9HGG - chains A and B; structure by X-ray diffraction, 1.90 A resolution.

[Chain A]
Protein: Speckle-type POZ protein
From: Homo sapiens
Reference sequence: O43791 (SPOP_HUMAN); residue numbers follow UniProt; this construct covers 28-166
Amino-acid sequence (141 residues; each row starts with the number of its first residue):
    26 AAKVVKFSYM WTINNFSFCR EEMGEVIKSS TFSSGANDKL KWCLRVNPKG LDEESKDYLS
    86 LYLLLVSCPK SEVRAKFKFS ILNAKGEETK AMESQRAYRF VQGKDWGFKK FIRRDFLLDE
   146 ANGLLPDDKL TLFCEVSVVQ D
Unresolved in the structure: 60-62
Sequence notes: expression tag (26-27)
UniProt features mapped onto this chain:
  - region: Tyr-123 to Phe-133 (Important for binding substrate proteins)
  - natural variant: Tyr-83 (Y83C: In NSDVS2), Arg-121 (R121Q: In NSDVS1), Gly-132 (G132V: In NSDVS2), Arg-138 (R138C: In NSDVS2), Asp-144 (D144N: In NSDVS1)
  - mutagenesis: Tyr-87 (Y87A: Strongly reduced affinity for substrate proteins), Tyr-123 (Y123A: Strongly reduced affinity for substrate proteins), Asp-130 (D130A: Strongly reduced affinity for substrate proteins), Trp-131 (W131A: Strongly reduced affinity for substrate proteins), Phe-133 (F133A: Strongly reduced affinity for substrate proteins)

[Chain B]
Protein: Histone-lysine N-methyltransferase SETD2
Notes: EC 2.1.1.359, 2.1.1.-
Reference sequence: Q9BYW2 (SETD2_HUMAN); numbering as in UniProt (aligned over 1363-1379)
Amino-acid sequence (17 residues; numbered 1363 to 1379; the number before each row is that of its first residue):
  1363 DKGSVQAPEI SSNSIKD
Unresolved in the structure: 1363, 1378-1379
UniProt features mapped onto this chain:
  - natural variant: Gly-1365 (G1365E: In ALL; uncertain significance)

[Interface between chain A and chain B]
Residue-residue contacts (36; chain A residue first):
  Arg-70(A) with Ser-1376(B)
  Leu-76(A) with Ser-1376(B)
  Tyr-83(A) with Gly-1365(B); Ser-1366(B), hydrogen bond (side chain-backbone); Val-1367(B)
  Tyr-87(A) with Ser-1373(B); Ser-1376(B)
  Phe-102(A) with Ile-1372(B), hydrophobic
  Lys-115(A) with Gln-1368(B), hydrogen bond (backbone-side chain)
  Met-117(A) with Gln-1368(B); Ala-1369(B)
  Ser-119(A) with Ile-1372(B)
  Tyr-123(A) with Ile-1372(B)
  Lys-129(A) with Ser-1374(B), hydrogen bond
  Asp-130(A) with Ser-1374(B); Asn-1375(B), hydrogen bond (side chain-backbone); Ser-1376(B), hydrogen bond; Ile-1377(B)
  Trp-131(A) with Ile-1372(B), hydrophobic; Ser-1373(B); Ser-1374(B)
  Gly-132(A) with Glu-1371(B); Ile-1372(B); Ser-1373(B), hydrogen bond (backbone-backbone)
  Phe-133(A) with Ala-1369(B); Pro-1370(B); Glu-1371(B); Ile-1372(B), hydrophobic
  Lys-135(A) with Gln-1368(B); Ala-1369(B), hydrogen bond (backbone-backbone)
  Phe-136(A) with Gln-1368(B), hydrogen bond (backbone-side chain)
  Ile-137(A) with Val-1367(B)
  Arg-138(A) with Gly-1365(B); Ser-1366(B); Val-1367(B), hydrogen bond (backbone-backbone)
  Phe-141(A) with Val-1367(B), hydrophobic
Also at the interface, not in a pair above, chain A (20 interface residues in all): Lys-134
Also at the interface, not in a pair above, chain B (14 interface residues in all): Lys-1364
From the paper, about this interface:
  - interface residues, chain A: Tyr-83(A), Lys-115(A), Lys-135(A), Phe-136(A), Ile-137(A), Arg-138(A), Phe-141(A)

[Summary]
The interface between chain A and chain B involves 20 residues on one side and 14 on the other; the contacts
include 9 hydrogen bonds. Polar contacts include Tyr-83(A)/Ser-1366(B), Lys-115(A)/Gln-1368(B) and
Lys-129(A)/Ser-1374(B). UniProt lists 5 mutagenesis sites on chain A. From the paper: interface residues
Tyr-83(A), Lys-115(A) and Lys-135(A) among others.
Here chain A is Speckle-type POZ protein (Homo sapiens) and chain B is Histone-lysine N-methyltransferase
SETD2. Entry 9HGG (SETD2 peptide bound to SPOP MATH domain) was determined by X-ray diffraction (same
publication as 9HFV, 9HFU, 9HFW and 9HGH).
